Entry 5HQG (X-ray diffraction, 2.00 A resolution); this record covers chain A.

[Chain A]
Name: E3 ubiquitin-protein ligase RFWD2
From: Homo sapiens
Notes: EC 6.3.2.-
UniProt: Q8NHY2 (RFWD2_HUMAN), isoform Q8NHY2-3; residues 376-731 here correspond to UniProt positions 151-506 (UniProt number = residue number - 225)
Chain sequence (362 residues; each row starts with the number of its first residue):
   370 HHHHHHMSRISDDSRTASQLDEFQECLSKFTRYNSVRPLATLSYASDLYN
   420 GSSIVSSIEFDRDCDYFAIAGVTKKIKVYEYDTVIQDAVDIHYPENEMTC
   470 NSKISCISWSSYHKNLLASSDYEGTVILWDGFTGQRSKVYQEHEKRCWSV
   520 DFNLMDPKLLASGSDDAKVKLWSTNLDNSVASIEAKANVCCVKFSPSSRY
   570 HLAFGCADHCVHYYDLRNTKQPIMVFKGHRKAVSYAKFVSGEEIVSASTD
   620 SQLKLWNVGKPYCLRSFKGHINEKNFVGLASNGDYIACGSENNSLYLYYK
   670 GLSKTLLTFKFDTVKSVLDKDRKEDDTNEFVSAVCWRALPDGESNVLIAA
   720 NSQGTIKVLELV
Unresolved in the structure: 370-390, 415-416, 458-459, 684-696
Construct notes: expression tag (370-375)
What the authors report for this chain:
  - specificity-determining residues: Ser-603, Thr-618 (proposed by the authors, not directly observed)

[In short]
From the paper: specificity determinants Ser-603 and Thr-618.
Chain A is E3 ubiquitin-protein ligase RFWD2 (Homo sapiens); the structure, WD40 domain of Human E3 Ubiquitin
Ligase COP1 (RFWD2), was determined by X-ray diffraction together with 5IGO and 5IGQ from the same study.
